PDB entry 9B6Q | electron microscopy, 2.77 A resolution | chains D and F of the 8 polymer chains in the assembly

== Chain D (and F) ==
Molecule: Capsid protein VP1
Source organism: Adeno-associated virus
Notes: chain F of this document is another copy of the same molecule, construct and numbering; everything in this record applies to it too
UniProtKB: Q6JC22 (Q6JC22_9VIRU); residue numbers follow UniProt; this construct covers 203-736
Sequence (534 residues; row label = number of the first residue in the row):
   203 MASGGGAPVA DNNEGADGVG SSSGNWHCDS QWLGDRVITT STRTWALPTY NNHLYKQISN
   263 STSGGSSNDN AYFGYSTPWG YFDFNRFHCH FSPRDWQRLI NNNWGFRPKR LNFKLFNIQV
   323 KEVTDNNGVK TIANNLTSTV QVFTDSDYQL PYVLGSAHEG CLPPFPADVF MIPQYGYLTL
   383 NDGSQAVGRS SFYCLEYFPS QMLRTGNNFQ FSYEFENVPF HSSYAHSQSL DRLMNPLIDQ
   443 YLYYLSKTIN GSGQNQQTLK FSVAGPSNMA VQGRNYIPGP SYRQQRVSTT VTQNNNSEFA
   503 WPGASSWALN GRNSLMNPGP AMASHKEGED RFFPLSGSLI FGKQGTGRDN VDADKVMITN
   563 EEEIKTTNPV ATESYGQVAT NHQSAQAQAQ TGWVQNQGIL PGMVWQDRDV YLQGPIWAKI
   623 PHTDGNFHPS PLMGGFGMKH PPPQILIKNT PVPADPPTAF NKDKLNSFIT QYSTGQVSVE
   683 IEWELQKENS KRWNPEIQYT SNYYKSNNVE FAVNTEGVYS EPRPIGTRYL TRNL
Unresolved in the structure: 203-238, 296-306, 326-333, 436-471, 689-736 (chain F: 203-218, 326-333, 656-667)
Reported in the primary citation:
  - mutagenesis - Q588R: abolished binding to Fab1-1

== Chain D / chain F interface ==
Pairs across the interface - 254 pairs, chain D then chain F:
  Ile260(D) with Pro438(F), hydrophobic
  Asp271(D) with Arg434(F), hydrogen bond (backbone-side chain)
  Asn272(D) with Arg434(F); Ser469(F); Asn470(F); Met471(F), hydrogen bond (side chain-backbone); Ala472(F), hydrogen bond (side chain-backbone)
  Ala273(D) with Arg434(F), hydrogen bond (backbone-side chain)
  Tyr274(D) with Arg434(F); Met471(F), hydrophobic
  Ser278(D) with Leu439(F)
  Tyr283(D) with Asn437(F), hydrogen bond
  Arg288(D) with Tyr443(F)
  Gln351(D) with Asn691(F), hydrogen bond (side chain-backbone); Lys693(F); Asn735(F), hydrogen bond (backbone-side chain)
  Leu352(D) with Asn735(F)
  Pro353(D) with Gln430(F); Asn735(F)
  Tyr354(D) with Leu435(F)
  Val355(D) with Asn437(F)
  Gly357(D) with Asn477(F), hydrogen bond (backbone-side chain)
  Ser358(D) with Leu435(F); Met436(F); Gln442(F), hydrogen bond (backbone-side chain)
  Ala359(D) with Gln442(F); Tyr443(F)
  His360(D) with Met436(F); Asn437(F), hydrogen bond (side chain-backbone); Ile440(F), hydrogen bond (side chain-backbone); Asp441(F), hydrogen bond (side chain-backbone); Tyr443(F)
  Glu361(D) with Ile440(F); Asp441(F), hydrogen bond (backbone-backbone); Tyr443(F)
  Gln376(D) with Asn437(F), hydrogen bond (backbone-side chain); Leu439(F)
  Tyr377(D) with Leu439(F)
  Gly378(D) with Asn437(F), hydrogen bond (backbone-side chain); Pro438(F)
  Tyr379(D) with Pro438(F)
  Leu380(D) with Gln430(F), hydrogen bond (backbone-side chain); Arg434(F); Met436(F), hydrophobic; Pro438(F), hydrophobic; Met471(F), hydrophobic
  Thr381(D) with Ser429(F), hydrogen bond (side chain-backbone)
  Leu382(D) with His428(F); Ser429(F), hydrogen bond (backbone-backbone); Gln430(F); Ser431(F); Thr568(F)
  Asp384(D) with Glu529(F)
  Gly390(D) with Arg694(F), hydrogen bond (backbone-side chain)
  Arg391(D) with Ala427(F); His428(F); Ser429(F); Glu565(F); Lys567(F); Arg694(F), hydrogen bond (backbone-side chain); Ile699(F); Thr733(F)
  Ser392(D) with Arg694(F), hydrogen bond (backbone-side chain); Asn696(F), hydrogen bond (backbone-side chain)
  Ser393(D) with Ser429(F); Arg694(F), hydrogen bond; Asn696(F); Thr733(F)
  Phe394(D) with Arg694(F); Trp695(F), hydrogen bond (backbone-backbone); Asn696(F), hydrogen bond (backbone-side chain)
  Tyr395(D) with Lys693(F); Arg694(F); Asn735(F), hydrogen bond
  Tyr399(D) with Lys693(F), hydrogen bond (backbone-side chain); Trp695(F), hydrophobic
  Phe400(D) with Lys693(F)
  Pro482(D) with Leu602(F), hydrophobic; Pro603(F)
  Tyr484(D) with Tyr577(F); Gly578(F); Gln579(F), hydrogen bond (side chain-backbone); Val580(F); Val596(F); Gln599(F)
  Arg485(D) with Ala581(F), hydrogen bond (backbone-backbone); Thr582(F), hydrogen bond (side chain-backbone); Asn583(F), hydrogen bond (side chain-backbone)
  Gln486(D) with Ala581(F)
  Gln487(D) with Ala581(F); Asn583(F), hydrogen bond; His584(F); Gln585(F), hydrogen bond (side chain-backbone); Ala591(F); Gln592(F)
  Arg488(D) with His584(F); Gln585(F), hydrogen bond (backbone-side chain)
  Ser490(D) with Leu461(F)
  Val493(D) with Gln459(F); Thr460(F); Leu461(F), hydrophobic
  Thr494(D) with Ala587(F)
  Gln495(D) with Ser586(F); Ala587(F), hydrogen bond (backbone-backbone)
  Asn496(D) with Gln459(F); Leu461(F); Gln585(F), hydrogen bond; Ala587(F)
  Asn497(D) with Ser586(F), hydrogen bond (side chain-backbone); Ala587(F), hydrogen bond (side chain-backbone); Ala589(F), hydrogen bond (side chain-backbone); Gln590(F)
  Asn498(D) with Ile451(F); Gly455(F), hydrogen bond (side chain-backbone); Gln456(F); Asn457(F); Gln458(F); Gln459(F)
  Ser499(D) with Thr450(F), hydrogen bond (backbone-side chain); Ile451(F)
  Glu500(D) with Ser448(F); Lys449(F); Thr450(F), hydrogen bond; Ile451(F), hydrogen bond (side chain-backbone)
  Phe501(D) with Thr450(F), hydrogen bond (backbone-side chain); Gln585(F)
  Ala502(D) with Leu447(F); Ser448(F); Thr450(F)
  Pro504(D) with Thr593(F)
  Gly505(D) with Thr593(F)
  Ser507(D) with Gln579(F); Val580(F); Ala581(F), hydrogen bond (side chain-backbone)
  Ser508(D) with Gly578(F); Gln579(F), hydrogen bond (backbone-backbone)
  Trp509(D) with Asp433(F); Arg476(F); Ile479(F); Pro480(F); Tyr577(F)
  Ala510(D) with Tyr577(F), hydrogen bond (backbone-backbone)
  Leu511(D) with Leu432(F), hydrophobic; Asp433(F); Lys567(F); Thr568(F); Asn570(F)
  Asn512(D) with Lys528(F); Glu529(F), hydrogen bond (side chain-backbone); Lys567(F)
  Gly513(D) with Lys528(F)
  Arg514(D) with Ser431(F), hydrogen bond; Asp433(F), salt bridge; Arg434(F)
  Asn515(D) with Ala472(F)
  Ser516(D) with Asp433(F); Ala472(F); Arg476(F)
  Leu517(D) with Ala472(F), hydrogen bond (backbone-backbone); Val473(F)
  Met518(D) with Ile479(F), hydrophobic
  Asn519(D) with Val473(F), hydrogen bond (side chain-backbone); Gln474(F); Gly475(F); Arg476(F), hydrogen bond (backbone-backbone)
  Phe535(D) with Leu461(F), hydrophobic
  Leu541(D) with Leu444(F), hydrophobic
  Ile542(D) with Tyr443(F); Leu444(F); Tyr445(F), hydrogen bond (backbone-backbone); Phe463(F), hydrophobic
  Phe543(D) with Tyr443(F), hydrophobic; Leu444(F), hydrophobic; Tyr445(F)
  Gly544(D) with Tyr445(F)
  Thr548(D) with Tyr445(F)
  Gly549(D) with Tyr445(F), hydrogen bond (backbone-side chain)
  Arg550(D) with Asp441(F), salt bridge; Ser464(F); Val465(F), hydrogen bond (backbone-backbone)
  Asp551(D) with Phe463(F)
  Asn552(D) with Ser448(F), hydrogen bond; Lys449(F); Phe463(F), hydrogen bond (backbone-backbone); Ser464(F), hydrogen bond (backbone-side chain)
  Val553(D) with Leu461(F); Lys462(F); Phe463(F), hydrogen bond (backbone-backbone)
  Asp554(D) with Leu461(F); Lys462(F), salt bridge
  Ala555(D) with Leu461(F); Phe463(F), hydrophobic
  Val558(D) with Phe463(F), hydrophobic
  Thr574(D) with His584(F), hydrogen bond (backbone-side chain)
  Glu575(D) with His584(F), salt bridge
  Gln597(D) with Val580(F); Ala581(F); Thr582(F)
  Asn598(D) with Val596(F); Asn598(F); Gln599(F), hydrogen bond
  Gln599(D) with Leu602(F)
  Gly600(D) with Ile601(F)
  Ile601(D) with Ile601(F), hydrogen bond (backbone-backbone)
  Gln615(D) with Tyr443(F)
  Pro617(D) with Tyr443(F)
  Ala620(D) with Asn477(F)
  Lys621(D) with Tyr478(F); Leu736(F), hydrogen bond (side chain-backbone)
  Ile622(D) with Tyr478(F)
  Pro623(D) with Tyr478(F); Leu736(F)
  His624(D) with Tyr426(F); His428(F); Arg734(F), hydrogen bond; Leu736(F), hydrogen bond (backbone-backbone)
  Thr625(D) with Thr569(F); Val606(F); Trp607(F); Gln608(F); Leu736(F)
  Asp626(D) with Ser424(F), hydrogen bond; Trp607(F), hydrogen bond (backbone-backbone); Gln608(F); Asp609(F), hydrogen bond (side chain-backbone); His630(F); Arg730(F), salt bridge
  Gly627(D) with Val606(F); Trp607(F), hydrogen bond (backbone-backbone); His630(F)
  Asn628(D) with Met605(F); Val606(F); Trp607(F)
  Phe629(D) with Ile601(F), hydrophobic; Leu602(F); Pro603(F); Gly604(F), hydrogen bond (backbone-backbone); Met605(F), hydrogen bond (backbone-backbone); Trp607(F); Phe629(F), hydrophobic
  His630(D) with Pro603(F); Gly604(F), hydrogen bond (backbone-backbone)
  Pro631(D) with Tyr478(F), hydrogen bond (backbone-side chain)
  Pro633(D) with Asn477(F); Tyr478(F)
  Leu634(D) with Arg476(F); Asn477(F), hydrogen bond (backbone-backbone); Ile479(F), hydrophobic; Pro603(F)
  Met635(D) with Leu444(F), hydrophobic; Gly475(F); Arg476(F); Asn477(F), hydrogen bond (backbone-side chain)
  Gly639(D) with Tyr478(F)
Also at the interface, not in a pair above, chain D (117 interface residues in all): Asp349, Pro375, Val489, Thr491, Trp503, Ala506, Pro520, Pro522, Leu537, Ile560, Trp607, Gly616
Also at the interface, not in a pair above, chain F (103 interface residues in all): Pro468, Pro571, Val572, Ser576, Gln588, Gly600

== In short ==
Chain D and chain F form an interface of 117 and 103 residues respectively; the contacts include 75 hydrogen
bonds and 5 salt bridges. Among the polar pairs are Arg514(D)-Asp433(F), Arg550(D)-Asp441(F) and
Asp554(D)-Lys462(F). The paper reports that Q588R of chain D abolishes binding to Fab1-1.
Chain D and chain F are both Capsid protein VP1 (Adeno-associated virus); the structure, Fab1-4 in complex
with the capsid of Adeno-associated virus type 9, was determined by electron microscopy together with 9B6N,
9B6O, 9B6R, 9B6S, 9B6T, 9B7K and 9 further entries from the same study.
